1KE5 - chain A; structure by X-ray diffraction, 2.20 A resolution.

Chain A:
Protein: Cell division protein kinase 2
Organism: Homo sapiens
Notes: EC 2.7.1.37
UniProtKB: P24941 (CDK2_HUMAN); residues 1-298 here = UniProt positions 1-298
Sequence (298 residues; each row starts with the number of its first residue):
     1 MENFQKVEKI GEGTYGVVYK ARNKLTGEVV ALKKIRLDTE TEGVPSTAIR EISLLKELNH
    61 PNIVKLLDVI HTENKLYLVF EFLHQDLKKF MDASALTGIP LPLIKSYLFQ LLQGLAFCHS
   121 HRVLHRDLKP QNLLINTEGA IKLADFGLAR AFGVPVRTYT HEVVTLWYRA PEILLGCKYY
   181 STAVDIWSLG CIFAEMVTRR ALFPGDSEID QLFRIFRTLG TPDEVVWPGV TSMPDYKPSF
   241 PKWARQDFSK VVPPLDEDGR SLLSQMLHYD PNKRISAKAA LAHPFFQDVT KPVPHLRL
Not modelled in the structure: 37-43, 153-162
Ligand contacts: LS1 (N-methyl-4-{[(2-oxo-1,2-dihydro-3H-indol-3-ylidene)methyl]amino}benzenesulfonamide): I10, V18, A31, V64, F80, E81, F82, L83, H84, Q85, D86, K89, L134, A144, D145
UniProt features mapped onto this chain:
  - active site: D127 (Proton acceptor)
  - binding site (ATP): I10 to V18, K33, E81 to L83, D86, K129 to N132, D145
  - binding site (Mg(2+)): N132, D145
  - site (CDK7 binding): K9, K88, K89, L166
  - modified residue: M1 (N-acetylmethionine), K6 (N6-acetyllysine), T14 (Phosphothreonine), Y15 (Phosphotyrosine), Y19 (Phosphotyrosine), T160 (Phosphothreonine)
From the paper describing this entry:
  - binding site for LS1: D86

Summary:
Ligands of chain A: compound LS1. Curated annotation (UniProt) lists active-site residue D127, 19 ATP-binding
residues and Mg2+-binding residues N132 and D145. The paper reports a binding site for LS1 at D86.
Chain A is Cell division protein kinase 2 (Homo sapiens); the structure, CDK2 complexed with
N-methyl-4-{[(2-oxo-1,2-dihydro-3H-indol-3-ylidene)methyl]amino}benzenesulfonamide, was determined by X-ray
diffraction together with 1KE6, 1KE7, 1KE8 and 1KE9 from the same study.
